4EN0 - chains A and B of the 3 polymer chains in the assembly; structure by X-ray diffraction, 2.59 A resolution.

[Chain A (and B)]
Molecule: Tumor necrosis factor ligand superfamily member 14
Organism: Homo sapiens
Notes: fragment: extracellular domain; chain B of this document is another copy of the same molecule, construct and numbering; everything in this record applies to it too
UniProtKB: O43557 (TNF14_HUMAN); residue numbers follow UniProt; this construct covers 83-240
Sequence (167 residues; row label = number of the first residue in the row):
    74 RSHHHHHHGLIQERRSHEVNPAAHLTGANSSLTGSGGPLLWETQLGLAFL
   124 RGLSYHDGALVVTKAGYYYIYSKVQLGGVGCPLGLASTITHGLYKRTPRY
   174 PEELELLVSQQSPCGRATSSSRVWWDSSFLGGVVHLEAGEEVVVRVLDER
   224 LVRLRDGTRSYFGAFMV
Unresolved in the structure: 74-92, 192-194 (chain B: 74-91, 105-107, 157-159)
Disulfide bonds: C154-C187
Covalent attachments: N-acetylglucosamine (NAG) linked to N102
Construct notes: expression tag (74-82)
What the authors report for this chain:
  - post-translational modification sites: N102 (proposed by the authors, not directly observed)
  - mutagenesis - Y173F, R228E: decreased binding to HVEM (citing earlier work)
  - mutagenesis - Y173F: decreased binding to LTbetaR (citing earlier work)
  - mutagenesis - R228E: unchanged binding to LTbetaR (citing earlier work)

[Interface between chain A and chain B]
Pairs across the interface (56):
  Y140(A) with F122(B), hydrophobic; R124(B)
  Y142(A) with Y142(B), hydrogen bond; F202(B); F238(B), hydrophobic
  C154(A) with R195(B), hydrogen bond (backbone-side chain)
  P155(A) with R195(B)
  L156(A) with R195(B)
  T161(A) with W198(B)
  E178(A) with L120(B); D229(B); T231(B), hydrogen bond; R232(B), salt bridge
  L179(A) with L120(B); T231(B)
  L180(A) with T231(B); Y234(B), hydrophobic
  V181(A) with K146(B), hydrogen bond (backbone-side chain); T231(B), hydrogen bond (backbone-backbone); R232(B)
  S182(A) with K146(B); Q148(B); S200(B)
  Q183(A) with Q148(B), hydrogen bond (backbone-side chain); W198(B); D199(B); S200(B); R232(B)
  Q184(A) with W198(B); D199(B), hydrogen bond; S200(B), hydrogen bond (side chain-backbone)
  S185(A) with W198(B), hydrogen bond (backbone-backbone)
  C187(A) with R195(B), hydrogen bond (backbone-side chain)
  G188(A) with P186(B); C187(B); G188(B); T191(B), hydrogen bond (backbone-side chain); W197(B)
  R189(A) with S185(B), hydrogen bond (side chain-backbone); P186(B), hydrogen bond (backbone-backbone); D199(B), salt bridge
  A190(A) with T191(B)
  F202(A) with F202(B), hydrophobic
  L203(A) with K146(B)
  G204(A) with Y144(B); F202(B); Y234(B), hydrogen bond (backbone-side chain)
  G205(A) with Y144(B)
  V206(A) with H97(B); F122(B); Y144(B), hydrogen bond (backbone-side chain); F238(B), hydrophobic
  F238(A) with F238(B), hydrophobic
  V240(A) with N93(B), hydrogen bond (backbone-side chain); R124(B); F238(B), hydrophobic
Also at the interface, not in a pair above, chain A (26 interface residues in all): T163
Also at the interface, not in a pair above, chain B (26 interface residues in all): A95

[Overview]
Chain A and chain B each contribute 26 residues to their interface, with 16 hydrogen bonds and 2 salt bridges.
Polar pairs include E178(A)-R232(B), R189(A)-D199(B) and Y142(A)-Y142(B). N-acetylglucosamine is covalently
linked to N102(A). The paper reports that Y173F and R228E of chain A reduce binding to HVEM; a modification
site at N102(A).
Both chains are Tumor necrosis factor ligand superfamily member 14 (Homo sapiens). Entry 4EN0 (Crystal
structure of light) was determined by X-ray diffraction (same publication as 4KG8, 4KGG and 4J6G).
